Entry 1M9C (X-ray diffraction, 2.00 A resolution); this record covers chains A and D.

== Chain A ==
Protein: Cyclophilin A
Source organism: Homo sapiens
Notes: EC 5.2.1.8
Reference sequence: P62937 (PPIA_HUMAN); aligned to UniProt positions 1-165 over residues 1-165 (the alignment contains insertions or deletions, so no single offset holds)
Chain sequence (165 residues; row label = number of the first residue in the row):
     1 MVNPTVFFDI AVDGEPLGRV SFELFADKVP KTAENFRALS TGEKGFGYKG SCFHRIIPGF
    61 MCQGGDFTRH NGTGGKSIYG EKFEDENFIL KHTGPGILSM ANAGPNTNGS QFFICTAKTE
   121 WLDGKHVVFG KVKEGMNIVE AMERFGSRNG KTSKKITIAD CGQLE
Curated features (UniProtKB/Swiss-Prot):
  - modified residue: M1 (N-acetylmethionine), V2 (N-acetylvaline), K28 (N6-acetyllysine), K44 (N6-acetyllysine), K76 (N6-acetyllysine), S77 (Phosphoserine), K82 (N6-acetyllysine), T93 (Phosphothreonine), K125 (N6-acetyllysine), K131 (N6-acetyllysine), K133 (N6-acetyllysine)
  - glycosylation: N108 (N-linked (GlcNAc...) asparagine)
  - cross-link (Glycyl lysine isopeptide (Lys-Gly)): K28 (interchain with G-Cter in SUMO2), K82 (interchain with G-Cter in SUMO2)

== Chain D ==
Protein: HIV-1 Capsid
Source organism: Human immunodeficiency virus 1
Notes: fragment: N-terminal domain
Reference sequence: Q72497 (Q72497_9HIV1); residues 1-146 here correspond to UniProt positions 133-278 (UniProt number = residue number + 132)
Chain sequence (146 residues; numbered 1 to 146; the number before each row is that of its first residue):
     1 PIVQNLQGQM VHQAISPRTL NAWVKVVEEK AFSPEVIPMF SALSEGATPQ DLNTMLNTVG
    61 GHQAAMQMLK ETINEEAAEW DRLHPVHAGP IAPGQMREPR GSDIAGTTST LQEQIGWMTH
   121 NPPIPVGEIY KRWIILGLNK IVRMYS
Unresolved in the structure: 1-10

== How chain A and chain D interact ==
Pairs across the interface - 25 pairs, chain A then chain D:
  R55(A) - G89(D)
  R55(A) - P90(D)  hydrogen bond (side chain-backbone)
  R55(A) - Q95(D)  hydrogen bond
  F60(A) - P90(D)  hydrophobic
  F60(A) - I91(D)
  F60(A) - A92(D)  hydrophobic
  M61(A) - P90(D)  hydrophobic
  Q63(A) - A88(D)  hydrogen bond (side chain-backbone)
  Q63(A) - G89(D)
  Q63(A) - P90(D)
  N71(A) - H87(D)  hydrogen bond (backbone-side chain)
  G72(A) - H87(D)
  G72(A) - A88(D)  hydrogen bond (backbone-backbone)
  T73(A) - V86(D)
  T73(A) - H87(D)
  A101(A) - G89(D)
  N102(A) - A88(D)
  N102(A) - G89(D)  hydrogen bond (backbone-backbone)
  A103(A) - V86(D)  hydrophobic
  Q111(A) - A88(D)
  F113(A) - P90(D)
  W121(A) - I91(D)
  W121(A) - P93(D)
  L122(A) - P90(D)  hydrophobic
  H126(A) - P90(D)
Other interface residues (no listed pair), chain A (17 interface residues in all): I57, R148

== Overview ==
17 residues of chain A and 9 residues of chain D are in contact; the contacts include 6 hydrogen bonds. Polar
pairs include R55(A)-P90(D), R55(A)-Q95(D) and Q63(A)-A88(D).
Here chain A is Cyclophilin A (Homo sapiens) and chain D is HIV-1 Capsid (Human immunodeficiency virus 1).
Entry 1M9C (X-ray crystal structure of Cyclophilin A/HIV-1 CA N-terminal domain (1-146) M-type Complex) was
determined by X-ray diffraction (same publication as 1M9D, 1M9E, 1M9F, 1M9X and 1M9Y).
